PDB entry 7MZT | X-ray diffraction, 4.07 A resolution (low resolution: residue-level contacts below are approximate; hydrogen-bond / salt-bridge calls are withheld) | chains B and I of the 3 polymer chains in the assembly

[Chain B]
Molecule: Complement C1r subcomponent light chain
From: Homo sapiens
UniProt: P00736 (C1R_HUMAN); residue numbers follow UniProt; this construct covers 464-705
Sequence (242 residues; each row starts with the number of its first residue):
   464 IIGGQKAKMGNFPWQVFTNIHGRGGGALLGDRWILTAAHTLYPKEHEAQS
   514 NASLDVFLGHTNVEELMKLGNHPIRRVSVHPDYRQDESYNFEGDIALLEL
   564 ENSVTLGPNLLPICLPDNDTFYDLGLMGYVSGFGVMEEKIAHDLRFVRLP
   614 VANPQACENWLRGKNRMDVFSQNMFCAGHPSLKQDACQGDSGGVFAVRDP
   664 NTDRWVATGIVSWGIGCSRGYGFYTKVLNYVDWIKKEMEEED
Disordered / not traced: 509-512, 663-665, 704-705
Disulfide bonds: Cys620-Cys639, Cys650-Cys680
Covalent attachments: N-acetylglucosamine (NAG) linked to Asn581
Swiss-Prot annotation at these positions:
  - active site (Charge relay system): His502, Asp557, Ser654
  - glycosylation (N-linked (GlcNAc...) asparagine): Asn514, Asn581
  - mutagenesis: Ser654 (S654A: Abolished protease activity)
Reported in the primary citation:
  - mutagenesis - S654A: unchanged binding to Fibronectin-binding protein BBK32 (chain I)
  - catalytic residues: Ser654 (citing earlier work)

[Chain I]
Molecule: Fibronectin-binding protein BBK32
From: Borrelia burgdorferi (strain ATCC 35210 / B31 / CIP 102532 / DSM 4680)
UniProt: O50835 (O50835_BORBU); residue numbers follow UniProt; this construct covers 206-348
Sequence (148 residues; row label = number of the first residue in the row):
   201 GSTGSSNRYQSYLEGVKYNVDSAIQTITKIYNTYTLFSTKLTQMYSTRLD
   251 NFAKAKAKEEAAKFTKEDLEKNFKTLLNYIQVSVKTAANFVYINDTHAKR
   301 KLENIEAEIKTLIAKIKEQSNLYEAYKAIVTSILLMRDSLKEVQGIID
Disordered / not traced: 201-209, 348
Differences from the reference sequence: expression tag (201-205)
Reported in the primary citation:
  - mutagenesis - L236A/T239A, T331A, R337A: unchanged binding to Complement C1r subcomponent light chain (chain B)
  - mutagenesis - R248A/K327A: abolished catalytic activity on activated C1r

[How chain B and chain I interact]
Pairs across the interface - 52 pairs, chain B then chain I:
  Asn482(B) with Tyr234(I); Ser238(I); Tyr323(I); Lys327(I)
  His484(B) with Tyr245(I); Tyr323(I)
  Arg486(B) with Tyr234(I); Ser238(I); Thr242(I)
  His502(B) with Thr247(I)
  Pro506(B) with Tyr245(I)
  Glu508(B) with Lys254(I)
  Asn514(B) with Glu324(I)
  Ala515(B) with Glu324(I)
  Ser516(B) with Glu324(I)
  Asp518(B) with Lys327(I)
  Phe520(B) with Lys327(I)
  Val526(B) with Tyr231(I)
  Glu527(B) with Tyr231(I); Leu334(I)
  Met530(B) with Tyr231(I); Tyr234(I); Val330(I); Thr331(I); Leu334(I)
  Lys531(B) with Leu334(I); Leu335(I); Arg337(I); Asp338(I)
  Asn534(B) with Lys327(I); Thr331(I)
  Tyr552(B) with Asp250(I)
  Phe554(B) with Thr247(I)
  Val598(B) with Thr239(I)
  Ile603(B) with Thr235(I); Thr239(I)
  Arg629(B) with Asp250(I)
  Asp648(B) with Arg248(I)
  Ala649(B) with Arg248(I)
  Cys650(B) with Arg248(I)
  Gln651(B) with Thr242(I); Tyr245(I); Ser246(I); Thr247(I)
  Gly652(B) with Thr242(I)
  Ser675(B) with Thr247(I)
  Trp676(B) with Thr247(I); Arg248(I)
  Gly677(B) with Thr247(I); Arg248(I)
  Gly679(B) with Arg248(I)
  Gly685(B) with Arg248(I)
Also at the interface, not in a pair above, chain B (37 interface residues in all): Gly485, Gly533, His605, Ile678, Cys680, Phe686
Also at the interface, not in a pair above, chain I (22 interface residues in all): Gln243
The authors on this interface:
  - interface residues, chain I: Thr242(I), Tyr245(I), Arg248(I), Glu324(I), Lys327(I)
  - hot spots on chain I (mutagenesis) - T242A/Y245A (127-fold), R248A (13-fold), Y323A/E324A (615-fold), K327A/T331A (653-fold): decreased binding to C1r-CCP2-SP
  - hot spots on chain I (mutagenesis) - T242A, Y245A, Y323A, E324A: unchanged binding to Complement C1r subcomponent light chain (chain B)
  - hot spots on chain I (mutagenesis) - K327A (153-fold): decreased binding to Complement C1r subcomponent light chain (chain B)
  - hot spots on chain I (mutagenesis) - R248A/K327A: abolished binding to Complement C1r subcomponent light chain (chain B)

[Summary]
Chain B and chain I form an interface of 37 and 22 residues respectively. Covalently linked
N-acetylglucosamine: at Asn581(B). From UniProt: 3 active-site residues and one mutagenesis site on chain B.
The paper reports the catalytic residue Ser654(B); T242A/Y245A, R248A and Y323A/E324A of chain I, among
others, reduce binding to C1r-CCP2-SP; 14 substitutions were tested in all.
Chain B is Complement C1r subcomponent light chain (Homo sapiens) and chain I is Fibronectin-binding protein
BBK32 (Borrelia burgdorferi (strain ATCC 35210 / B31 / CIP 102532 / DSM 4680)); the structure, Borrelia
burgdorferi BBK32-C in complex with an autolytic fragment of human C1r at 4.1A, was determined by X-ray
diffraction.
